6XP6 - chains B and G of the 5 polymer chains in the assembly; structure by X-ray diffraction, 2.40 A resolution.

# Chain B
Molecule: MHC class II HLA-DQ-beta-1
From: Homo sapiens
UniProt: O19712 (O19712_HUMAN); residues 1-192 here = UniProt positions 1-192
Amino-acid sequence (201 residues; each row starts with the number of its first residue; numbering starts at 0):
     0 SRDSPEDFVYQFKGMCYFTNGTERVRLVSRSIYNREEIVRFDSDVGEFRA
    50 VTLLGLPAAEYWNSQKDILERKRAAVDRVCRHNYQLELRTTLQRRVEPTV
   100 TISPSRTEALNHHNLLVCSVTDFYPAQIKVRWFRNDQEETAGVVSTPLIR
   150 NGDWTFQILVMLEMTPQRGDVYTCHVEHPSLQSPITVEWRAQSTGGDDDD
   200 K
Not modelled in the structure: 0-1, 105-112, 191-200
Disulfide bonds: C15-C79, C117-C173
Glycans and other covalent adducts: glycan linked to N19
Construct notes: expression tag (0, 193-200)

# Chain G
Molecule: 3.C11 IgK Fab
From: Homo sapiens
Notes: antibody fragment or engineered binder
Amino-acid sequence (214 residues; each row starts with the number of its first residue; note: 16 numbers in that range are skipped by the numbering (no residue carries them; nothing is unmodelled there)):
     1 DIQMTQSPSSVSTSVGDRVTITCRASQDI
    36 SNWLAWYQQKPGKAPKLLIYDS
    65 STLQSGVP
    74 SRFSGSG
    83 SGTDFTLTISTLQPEDFATYYCQQFNSYPLTFGGGTKVDIKRTVAAPSVF
   133 IFPPSDEQLKSGTASVVCLLNNFYPREAKVQWKVDNALQSGNSQESVTEQ
   183 DSKDSTYSLSSTLTLSKADYEKHKVYACEVTHQGLSSPVTKSFNRGEC
Not modelled in the structure: 229-230
Disulfide bonds: C23-C104, C150-C210

# How chain B and chain G interact
Pairs across the interface (5; chain B residue first):
  D66(B) - Y55(G)
  E69(B) - T66(G)
  R70(B) - W38(G)
  R70(B) - D56(G)  salt bridge
  R77(B) - W38(G)

# Overview
Chain B and chain G each contribute 4 residues to their interface, with 1 salt bridge. The salt-bridged pair
is R70(B)-D56(G).
Here chain B is MHC class II HLA-DQ-beta-1 and chain G is 3.C11 IgK Fab, both from Homo sapiens. Entry 6XP6
(3C11-DQ2-glia-a2 complex) was determined by X-ray diffraction.
